1EFR - chains B and G of the 8 polymer chains in the assembly; structure by X-ray diffraction, 3.10 A resolution.

== Chain B ==
Molecule: Bovine mitochondrial F1-atpase subunit alpha
Source organism: Bos taurus
Notes: EC 3.6.1.34
Reference sequence: P19483 (ATP0_BOVIN); residues 3-510 here correspond to UniProt positions 46-553 (UniProt number = residue number + 43)
Amino-acid sequence (510 residues; numbered 3 to 510 plus 2 insertion-coded residues; the number before each row is that of its first residue; a row labelled like 2A-2B holds insertion residues (2A, then the next letters in order)):
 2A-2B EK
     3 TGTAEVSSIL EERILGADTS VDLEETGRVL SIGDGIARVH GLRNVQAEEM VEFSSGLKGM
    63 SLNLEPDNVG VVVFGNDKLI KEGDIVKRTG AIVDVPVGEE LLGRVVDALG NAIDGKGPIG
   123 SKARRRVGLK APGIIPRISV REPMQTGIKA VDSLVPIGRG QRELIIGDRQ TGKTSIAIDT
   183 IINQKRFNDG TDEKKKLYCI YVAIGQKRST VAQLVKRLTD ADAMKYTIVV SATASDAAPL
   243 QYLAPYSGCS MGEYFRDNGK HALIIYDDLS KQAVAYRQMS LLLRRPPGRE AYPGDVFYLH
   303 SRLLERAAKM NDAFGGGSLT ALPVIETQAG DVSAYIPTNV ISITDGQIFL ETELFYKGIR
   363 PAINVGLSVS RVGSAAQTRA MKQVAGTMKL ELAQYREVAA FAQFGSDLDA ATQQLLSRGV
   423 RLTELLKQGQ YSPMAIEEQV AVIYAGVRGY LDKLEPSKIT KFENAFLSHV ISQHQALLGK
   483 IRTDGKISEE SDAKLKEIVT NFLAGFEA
Not modelled in the structure: 2A-2B, 3-23
Construct notes: conflict Gly481 (Ser524 in P19483)
Metal / ion sites: Mg2+: Thr176 (together with AMP-PNP)
Residues lining bound ligands:
  - AMP-PNP (ANP; phosphoaminophosphonic acid-adenylate ester): Ile343, Ser344, Val371, Arg373
  - AMP-PNP: Asp170, Arg171, Gln172, Thr173, Gly174, Lys175, Thr176, Ser177, Gln208, Asp269, Glu328, Phe357, Arg362, Pro363, Gln430, Gly431, Gln432
Curated features (UniProtKB/Swiss-Prot):
  - binding site (ATP): Gln172, Gly174, Lys175, Thr176, Ser177, Gln430, Gln432
  - binding site (Mg(2+)): Thr176, Asp269
  - site: Ser370 (Required for activity)
  - modified residue: Ser10 (Phosphoserine), Ser22 (Phosphoserine), Ser33 (Phosphoserine), Ser63 (Phosphoserine), Lys80 (N6-acetyllysine), Lys83 (N6-acetyllysine), Lys89 (N6-acetyllysine), Thr91 (Phosphothreonine), Lys118 (N6-acetyllysine), Ser123 (Phosphoserine), Lys124 (N6-acetyllysine), Ser141 (Phosphoserine), Arg161 (Omega-N-methylarginine), Lys187 (N6-acetyllysine), Lys196 (N6-acetyllysine), Lys197 (N6-acetyllysine), Lys218 (N6-acetyllysine), Lys262 (N6-acetyllysine), Lys384 (N6-acetyllysine), Lys391 (N6-acetyllysine) and 5 more in UniProt
  - glycosylation: Ser33 (O-linked (GlcNAc) serine)

== Chain G ==
Molecule: Bovine mitochondrial F1-atpase subunit gamma
Source organism: Bos taurus
Notes: EC 3.6.1.34
Reference sequence: P05631 (ATPG_BOVIN); residues 1-272 here correspond to UniProt positions 26-297 (UniProt number = residue number + 25)
Amino-acid sequence (272 residues; row label = number of the first residue in the row):
     1 ATLKDITRRL KSIKNIQKIT KSMKMVAAAK YARAERELKP ARVYGVGSLA LYEKADIKTP
    61 EDKKKHLIIG VSSDRGLCGA IHSSVAKQMK SEAANLAAAG KEVKIIGVGD KIRSILHRTH
   121 SDQFLVTFKE VGRRPPTFGD ASVIALELLN SGYEFDEGSI IFNRFRSVIS YKTEEKPIFS
   181 LDTISSAESM SIYDDIDADV LRNYQEYSLA NIIYYSLKES TTSEQSARMT AMDNASKNAS
   241 EMIDKLTLTF NRTRQAVITK ELIEIISGAA AL
Not modelled in the structure: 45-76, 91-208
Curated features (UniProtKB/Swiss-Prot):
  - modified residue: Lys14 (N6-acetyllysine), Lys24 (N6-succinyllysine), Lys30 (N6-acetyllysine), Lys90 (N6-acetyllysine), Ser121 (Phosphoserine), Lys129 (N6-acetyllysine), Lys172 (N6-acetyllysine), Lys245 (N6-succinyllysine)

== Interface between chain B and chain G ==
Contacting residue pairs (6):
  Pro289(B) - Ile263(G)
  Gly290(B) - Ile263(G)
  Ala331(B) - Arg252(G)
  Asp333(B) - Arg252(G)  salt bridge
  Phe403(B) - Glu241(G)
  Phe406(B) - Lys237(G)
Interface residues without a listed pair, chain B (7 interface residues in all): Ala293
Interface residues without a listed pair, chain G (6 interface residues in all): Leu248, Thr259

== Summary ==
The interface between chain B and chain G involves 7 residues on one side and 6 on the other; the contacts
include 1 salt bridge. The salt-bridged pair is Asp333(B)-Arg252(G). Bound to chain B: AMP-PNP.
Chain B is Bovine mitochondrial F1-atpase subunit alpha and chain G is Bovine mitochondrial F1-atpase subunit
gamma, both from Bos taurus; the structure, Bovine mitochondrial F1-atpase complexed with the peptide
antibiotic efrapeptin, was determined by X-ray diffraction.
